PDB entry 6X6A | electron microscopy, 3.60 A resolution | chains I and F of the 8 polymer chains in the assembly

Chain I (and F):
Name: NACHT, LRR and PYD domains-containing protein 1
From: Homo sapiens
Notes: chain F of this document is another copy of the same molecule, construct and numbering; everything in this record applies to it too
UniProtKB: Q9C000 (NLRP1_HUMAN); residue numbers follow UniProt; this construct covers 1213-1473
Amino-acid sequence (261 residues; each row starts with the number of its first residue):
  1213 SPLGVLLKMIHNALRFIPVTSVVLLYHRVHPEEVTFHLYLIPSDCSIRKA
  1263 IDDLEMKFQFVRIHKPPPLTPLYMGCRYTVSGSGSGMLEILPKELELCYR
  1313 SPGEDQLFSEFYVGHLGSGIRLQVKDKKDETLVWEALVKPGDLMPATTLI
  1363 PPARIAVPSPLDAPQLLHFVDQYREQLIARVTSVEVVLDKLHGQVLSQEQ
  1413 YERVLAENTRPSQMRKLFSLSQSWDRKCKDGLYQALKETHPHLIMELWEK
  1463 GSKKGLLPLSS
Not modelled in the structure: 1351-1473 (chain F: 1357-1473)
Reported in the primary citation:
  - catalytic residues: Ser1213
  - disease-associated variants - P1214R: increased signaling
  - mutagenesis - S1213A: abolished binding to Dipeptidyl peptidase 9

How chain I and chain F interact:
Residue-residue contacts (34; chain I residue first):
  Arg1240(I) - Lys1351(F)
  Arg1240(I) - Gly1353(F)  hydrogen bond (side chain-backbone)
  Arg1240(I) - Asp1354(F)  salt bridge
  His1242(I) - Pro1352(F)
  His1242(I) - Gly1353(F)  hydrogen bond (side chain-backbone)
  Glu1244(I) - Gly1329(F)
  Glu1244(I) - Pro1352(F)
  Glu1245(I) - Ser1330(F)
  Glu1245(I) - Pro1352(F)
  Thr1247(I) - Lys1351(F)
  His1249(I) - Lys1351(F)  hydrogen bond
  Phe1270(I) - Arg1274(F)
  Phe1270(I) - Asp1354(F)
  Gln1271(I) - Gly1353(F)  hydrogen bond (side chain-backbone)
  Glu1301(I) - Arg1333(F)  salt bridge
  Glu1301(I) - Leu1349(F)
  Glu1306(I) - Leu1281(F)
  Leu1307(I) - Leu1281(F)
  Glu1308(I) - Leu1281(F)
  Cys1310(I) - Arg1227(F)
  Arg1312(I) - Arg1227(F)
  Arg1312(I) - Pro1230(F)
  Asp1317(I) - Val1234(F)
  Gln1318(I) - Pro1279(F)
  Leu1319(I) - Pro1279(F)  hydrophobic
  Leu1319(I) - Leu1281(F)  hydrophobic
  Phe1320(I) - His1276(F)
  Phe1320(I) - Pro1278(F)  hydrophobic
  Phe1320(I) - Pro1279(F)
  Glu1322(I) - His1276(F)
  Glu1322(I) - Pro1278(F)
  Tyr1324(I) - Leu1349(F)  hydrogen bond (side chain-backbone)
  Tyr1324(I) - Val1350(F)  hydrogen bond (side chain-backbone)
  Tyr1324(I) - Lys1351(F)
Interface residues without a listed pair, chain I (24 interface residues in all): Phe1272, Arg1289, Pro1304, Gly1315
Interface residues without a listed pair, chain F (22 interface residues in all): Arg1260, Lys1277, Glu1347, Ala1348, Leu1355

Overview:
24 residues of chain I and 22 residues of chain F are in contact; the contacts include 6 hydrogen bonds and 2
salt bridges. Polar pairs include Arg1240(I)-Asp1354(F), Glu1301(I)-Arg1333(F) and Arg1240(I)-Gly1353(F). The
paper reports the catalytic residue Ser1213(I); P1214R of chain I increases signaling.
Chain I and chain F are both NACHT, LRR and PYD domains-containing protein 1 (Homo sapiens); the structure,
Cryo-EM structure of NLRP1-DPP9 complex, was determined by electron microscopy together with 6X6C from the
same study.
